Entry 8C2P (X-ray diffraction, 1.85 A resolution); this record covers chains A and B.

== Chain A ==
Molecule: RNA-directed RNA polymerase 3D-POL
From: Foot-and-mouth disease virus
Notes: EC 2.7.7.48
Reference sequence: P03311 (POLG_FMDVS); residues 1-470 here correspond to UniProt positions 1858-2327 (UniProt number = residue number + 1857)
Sequence (480 residues; numbered 1 to 480; the number before each row is that of its first residue):
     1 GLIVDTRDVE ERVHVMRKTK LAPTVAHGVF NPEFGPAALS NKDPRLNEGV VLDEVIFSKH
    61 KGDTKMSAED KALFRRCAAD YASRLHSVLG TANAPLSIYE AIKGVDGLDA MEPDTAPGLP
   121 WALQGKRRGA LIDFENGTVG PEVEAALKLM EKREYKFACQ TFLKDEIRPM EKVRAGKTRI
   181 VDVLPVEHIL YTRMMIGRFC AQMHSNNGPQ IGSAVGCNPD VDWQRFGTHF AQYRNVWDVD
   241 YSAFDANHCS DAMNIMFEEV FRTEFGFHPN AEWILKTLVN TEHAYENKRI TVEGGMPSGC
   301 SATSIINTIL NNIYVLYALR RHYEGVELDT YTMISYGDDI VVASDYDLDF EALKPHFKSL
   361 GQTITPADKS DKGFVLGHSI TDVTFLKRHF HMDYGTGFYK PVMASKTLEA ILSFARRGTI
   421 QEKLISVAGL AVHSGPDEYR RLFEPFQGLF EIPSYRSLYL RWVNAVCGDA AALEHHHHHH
Disordered / not traced: 469-480
Construct notes: expression tag (471-480)
UniProt features mapped onto this chain:
  - motif: Met-16 to Thr-24 (Nuclear localization signal)
  - active site: Asp-338 (For RdRp activity)
From the paper describing this entry:
  - binding site for Protein 3B-3 (chain B): Tyr-323 to Val-326, Tyr-346 to Leu-348

== Chain B ==
Molecule: Protein 3B-3
Reference sequence: P03311 (POLG_FMDVS); residues 0-23 here correspond to UniProt positions 1621-1644 (UniProt number = residue number + 1621)
Sequence (24 residues; row label = number of the first residue in the row; numbering starts at 0):
     0 GPYEGPVKKP VALKVKAKNL IVTE
Disordered / not traced: 0-3, 10-23
UniProt features mapped onto this chain:
  - site: Glu-23 (Cleavage)
  - modified residue: Tyr-2 (O-(5'-phospho-RNA)-tyrosine)
From the paper describing this entry:
  - specificity-determining residues: Leu-19 (proposed by the authors, not directly observed)

== Chain A / chain B interface ==
Contacting residue pairs - 5 pairs, chain A then chain B:
  Tyr-323(A) / Lys-7(B)
  Glu-324(A) / Val-6(B)
  Glu-324(A) / Lys-7(B)  hydrogen bond (backbone-backbone)
  Glu-324(A) / Pro-9(B)
  Tyr-346(A) / Pro-5(B)  hydrophobic
Interface residues without a listed pair, chain A (4 interface residues in all): His-322
Interface residues without a listed pair, chain B (6 interface residues in all): Gly-4, Lys-8
Interface features reported in the paper:
  - interface residues, chain A: Tyr-323(A), Tyr-346(A)

== Overview ==
The interface between chain A and chain B involves 4 residues on one side and 6 on the other, with 1 hydrogen
bond. Its one hydrogen bond, Glu-324(A)/Lys-7(B), is backbone to backbone. From the paper: a binding site for
Protein 3B-3 (chain B) at Tyr-323(A) and Tyr-346(A); interface residues Tyr-323(A) and Tyr-346(A).
Here chain A is RNA-directed RNA polymerase 3D-POL (Foot-and-mouth disease virus) and chain B is Protein 3B-3.
Entry 8C2P (FMDV 3D polymerase in complex with 3B3) was determined by X-ray diffraction, deposited together
with 8C1N.
